Entry 8GQ5 (electron microscopy, 2.70 A resolution); this record covers chains f and n of the 32 polymer chains in the assembly.

Chain f (and n):
Name: Nanobody C6
From: Vicugna pacos
Notes: antibody fragment or engineered binder; chain n of this document is another copy of the same molecule, construct and numbering; everything in this record applies to it too
Chain sequence (119 residues; row label = number of the first residue in the row):
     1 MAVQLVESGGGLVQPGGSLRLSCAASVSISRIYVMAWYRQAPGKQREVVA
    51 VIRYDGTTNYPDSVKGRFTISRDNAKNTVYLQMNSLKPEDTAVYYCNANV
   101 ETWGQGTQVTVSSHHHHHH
Disordered / not traced: 114-119
Disulfide bonds: C23-C96

How chain f and chain n interact:
Contacting residue pairs (4; chain f residue first):
  L12(f) - S113(n)
  T110(f) - S112(n)
  S112(f) - T110(n)
  S113(f) - L12(n)

In short:
Chain f and chain n each contribute 4 residues to their interface.
Chain f and chain n are both Nanobody C6 (Vicugna pacos); the structure, Human SARM1 bounded with NMN and
Nanobody-C6, double-layer structure, was determined by electron microscopy together with 8GNI and 8GNJ from
the same study.
